Entry 8YW5 (electron microscopy, 2.84 A resolution); this record covers chains B and G of the 6 polymer chains in the assembly.

Chain B:
Protein: Guanine nucleotide-binding protein G(I)/G(S)/G(T) subunit beta-1
Organism: Homo sapiens
UniProtKB: P62873 (GBB1_HUMAN); residue numbers follow UniProt; this construct covers 2-340
Amino-acid sequence (345 residues; numbered -4 to 340; the number before each row is that of its first residue; numbers below 1 keep their minus sign (Met-4 is residue -4)):
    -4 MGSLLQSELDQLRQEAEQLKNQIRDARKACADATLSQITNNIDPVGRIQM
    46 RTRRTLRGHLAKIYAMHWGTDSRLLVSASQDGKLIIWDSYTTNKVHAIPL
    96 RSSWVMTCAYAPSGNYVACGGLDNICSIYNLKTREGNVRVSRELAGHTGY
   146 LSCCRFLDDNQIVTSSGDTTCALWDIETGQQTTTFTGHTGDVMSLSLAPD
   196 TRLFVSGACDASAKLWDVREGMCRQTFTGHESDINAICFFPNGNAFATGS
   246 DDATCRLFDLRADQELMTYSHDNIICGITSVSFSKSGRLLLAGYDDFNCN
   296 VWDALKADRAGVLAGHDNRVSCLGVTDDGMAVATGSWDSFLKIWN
Disordered / not traced: -4 to 1
Sequence notes: initiating methionine (-4); expression tag (-3 to 1)
UniProt features mapped onto this chain:
  - modified residue: Ser2 (N-acetylserine), His266 (Phosphohistidine)

Chain G:
Protein: Guanine nucleotide-binding protein G(I)/G(S)/G(O) subunit gamma-2
Organism: Homo sapiens
UniProtKB: P59768 (GBG2_HUMAN); numbering as in UniProt (aligned over 1-71)
Amino-acid sequence (71 residues; numbered 1 to 71; the number before each row is that of its first residue):
     1 MASNNTASIAQARKLVEQLKMEANIDRIKVSKAAADLMAYCEAHAKEDPL
    51 LTPVPASENPFREKKFFCAIL
Disordered / not traced: 1-6, 63-71
UniProt features mapped onto this chain:
  - modified residue: Ala2 (N-acetylalanine), Cys68 (Cysteine methyl ester)
  - lipidation: Cys68 (S-geranylgeranyl cysteine)

Chain B / chain G interface:
Contacting residue pairs (81):
  Leu7(B) - Ala12(G)  hydrophobic
  Leu7(B) - Val16(G)
  Glu10(B) - Val16(G)
  Ala11(B) - Leu19(G)
  Leu14(B) - Val16(G)
  Leu14(B) - Leu19(G)  hydrophobic
  Ile18(B) - Ala23(G)  hydrophobic
  Ile18(B) - Arg27(G)
  Ala21(B) - Arg27(G)
  Ala24(B) - Lys29(G)
  Cys25(B) - Arg27(G)
  Cys25(B) - Ile28(G)
  Cys25(B) - Lys29(G)
  Cys25(B) - Val30(G)  hydrogen bond (backbone-backbone)
  Ala26(B) - Val30(G)  hydrophobic
  Asp27(B) - Lys29(G)  salt bridge
  Asp27(B) - Ser31(G)
  Ala28(B) - Val30(G)
  Leu30(B) - Ala34(G)  hydrophobic
  Ile33(B) - Ser31(G)
  Ile33(B) - Ala34(G)  hydrophobic
  Ile33(B) - Met38(G)  hydrophobic
  Thr34(B) - Met38(G)
  Ile37(B) - Met38(G)  hydrophobic
  Val40(B) - Leu51(G)  hydrophobic
  Ile43(B) - Leu50(G)
  Met45(B) - Leu50(G)  hydrophobic
  Arg48(B) - Phe61(G)
  Arg48(B) - Arg62(G)
  Arg49(B) - Phe61(G)  hydrogen bond (side chain-backbone)
  Ser84(B) - Phe61(G)
  Tyr85(B) - Pro60(G)
  Tyr85(B) - Phe61(G)  hydrophobic
  Cys218(B) - Gln18(G)  hydrogen bond (backbone-side chain)
  Arg219(B) - Glu22(G)
  Gln220(B) - Glu22(G)
  Gln220(B) - Ile25(G)
  Thr221(B) - Glu22(G)  hydrogen bond
  Phe235(B) - Tyr40(G)  hydrophobic
  Phe235(B) - Cys41(G)  hydrophobic
  Pro236(B) - Tyr40(G)
  Asn237(B) - Tyr40(G)
  Ala240(B) - Leu37(G)  hydrophobic
  Leu252(B) - Leu37(G)  hydrophobic
  Asp254(B) - Ala33(G)
  Asp254(B) - Leu37(G)
  Arg256(B) - Asp26(G)
  Arg256(B) - Arg27(G)
  Arg256(B) - Ile28(G)  hydrogen bond (backbone-backbone)
  Arg256(B) - Asp36(G)  salt bridge
  Ala257(B) - Arg27(G)
  Ala257(B) - Ile28(G)
  Ala257(B) - Val30(G)  hydrophobic
  Ala257(B) - Ala33(G)  hydrophobic
  Asp258(B) - Ile25(G)
  Asp258(B) - Arg27(G)  salt bridge
  Gln259(B) - Val30(G)
  Ser279(B) - Asp48(G)
  Ser279(B) - Leu50(G)
  Lys280(B) - Glu47(G)
  Lys280(B) - Asp48(G)
  Ser281(B) - Tyr40(G)
  Ser281(B) - Cys41(G)
  Ser281(B) - His44(G)
  Ser281(B) - Asp48(G)  hydrogen bond
  Ser281(B) - Leu51(G)
  Gly282(B) - Cys41(G)  hydrogen bond (backbone-side chain)
  Arg283(B) - Leu51(G)
  Leu284(B) - Leu51(G)  hydrophobic
  Asp323(B) - Pro49(G)
  Gly324(B) - Pro49(G)
  Gly324(B) - Leu50(G)
  Met325(B) - Pro49(G)  hydrophobic
  Met325(B) - Val54(G)  hydrophobic
  Met325(B) - Asn59(G)
  Met325(B) - Pro60(G)
  Ala326(B) - Phe61(G)  hydrophobic
  Val327(B) - Leu50(G)  hydrophobic
  Ile338(B) - Phe61(G)  hydrophobic
  Asn340(B) - Asn59(G)  hydrogen bond
  Asn340(B) - Phe61(G)
Also at the interface, not in a pair above, chain B (57 interface residues in all): Gln17, Arg22, Trp63, Ser67, Lys209, Leu261, Leu300, Val320
Also at the interface, not in a pair above, chain G (35 interface residues in all): Lys20, Lys32, Ala35, Ala45

Summary:
57 residues of chain B face 35 of chain G across their interface; the contacts include 8 hydrogen bonds and 3
salt bridges. Among the polar pairs are Asp27(B)-Lys29(G), Arg256(B)-Asp36(G) and Asp258(B)-Arg27(G).
Chain B is Guanine nucleotide-binding protein G(I)/G(S)/G(T) subunit beta-1 and chain G is Guanine
nucleotide-binding protein G(I)/G(S)/G(O) subunit gamma-2, both from Homo sapiens; the structure, Cryo-EM
structure of the retatrutide-bound human GCGR-Gs complex, was determined by electron microscopy (same
publication as 8YW3 and 8YW4).
